PDB entry 5G3P | X-ray diffraction, 1.78 A resolution | chains A and B of the 6 polymer chains in the assembly

[Chain A (and B)]
Molecule: Formamidase
Source organism: Bacillus cereus
Notes: chain B of this document is another copy of the same molecule, construct and numbering; everything in this record applies to it too
UniProt: E5LR94 (E5LR94_BACCE); residues 1-332 here = UniProt positions 1-332
Chain sequence (346 residues; numbered 1 to 346; the number before each row is that of its first residue):
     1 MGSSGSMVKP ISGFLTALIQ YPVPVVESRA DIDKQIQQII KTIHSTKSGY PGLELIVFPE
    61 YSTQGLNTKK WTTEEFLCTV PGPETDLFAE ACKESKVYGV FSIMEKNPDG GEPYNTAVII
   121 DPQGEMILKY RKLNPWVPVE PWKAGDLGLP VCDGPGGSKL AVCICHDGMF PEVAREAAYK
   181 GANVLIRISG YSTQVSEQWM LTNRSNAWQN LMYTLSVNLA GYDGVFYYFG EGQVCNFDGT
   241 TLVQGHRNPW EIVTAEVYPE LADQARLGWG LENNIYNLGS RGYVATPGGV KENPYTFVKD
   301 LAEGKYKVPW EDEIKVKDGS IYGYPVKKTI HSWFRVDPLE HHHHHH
Not modelled in the structure: 1, 329-346 (chain B: 1, 328-346)
Modified residues: Cys165 (s-acetyl-cysteine; SCY)
Sequence notes: expression tag (333-346)

[Chain A / chain B interface]
Residue-residue contacts - 201 pairs, chain A then chain B:
  Glu112(A) - Ala285(B)
  Leu133(A) - Arg281(B)  hydrogen bond (backbone-side chain)
  Leu133(A) - Pro294(B)  hydrophobic
  Leu133(A) - Tyr295(B)  hydrophobic
  Asn134(A) - Arg281(B)
  Asn134(A) - Tyr295(B)  hydrogen bond
  Pro135(A) - Gly282(B)
  Trp136(A) - Leu271(B)
  Trp136(A) - Glu272(B)  hydrogen bond
  Val137(A) - Gly270(B)
  Val137(A) - Leu271(B)
  Val137(A) - Asn277(B)
  Val137(A) - Tyr283(B)  hydrophobic
  Pro138(A) - Gly270(B)
  Pro138(A) - Leu271(B)
  Pro138(A) - Tyr283(B)
  Pro138(A) - Val284(B)
  Val139(A) - Leu271(B)  hydrophobic
  Glu140(A) - Val284(B)
  Pro141(A) - Val284(B)  hydrophobic
  Pro141(A) - Ala285(B)
  Trp142(A) - Ala285(B)
  Lys143(A) - Ala285(B)
  Ala144(A) - Arg281(B)
  Ala144(A) - Val290(B)  hydrophobic
  Gly145(A) - Arg281(B)  hydrogen bond (backbone-side chain)
  Gly148(A) - Pro294(B)
  His166(A) - Glu272(B)
  His166(A) - Asn274(B)  hydrogen bond
  His166(A) - Asn277(B)  hydrogen bond
  Met169(A) - Trp208(B)  hydrogen bond
  Met169(A) - Gln209(B)
  Met169(A) - Glu272(B)
  Met169(A) - Asn274(B)
  Phe170(A) - Arg175(B)
  Phe170(A) - Asn274(B)
  Phe170(A) - Asn277(B)
  Phe170(A) - Leu278(B)
  Pro171(A) - Pro171(B)  hydrophobic
  Pro171(A) - Arg175(B)
  Pro171(A) - Gln209(B)
  Glu172(A) - Arg175(B)  salt bridge
  Glu172(A) - Leu278(B)
  Glu172(A) - Tyr295(B)
  Glu172(A) - Phe297(B)
  Val173(A) - Tyr295(B)
  Arg175(A) - Phe170(B)
  Arg175(A) - Pro171(B)
  Arg175(A) - Glu172(B)  salt bridge
  Arg175(A) - Phe297(B)
  Glu176(A) - Tyr295(B)
  Glu176(A) - Thr296(B)  hydrogen bond
  Glu176(A) - Phe297(B)  hydrogen bond (side chain-backbone)
  Ala178(A) - Trp310(B)
  Tyr179(A) - Thr296(B)
  Tyr179(A) - Phe297(B)  hydrophobic
  Tyr179(A) - Asp300(B)  hydrogen bond
  Tyr179(A) - Lys305(B)
  Tyr179(A) - Tyr306(B)  hydrophobic
  Tyr179(A) - Lys307(B)  hydrogen bond (side chain-backbone)
  Tyr179(A) - Val308(B)
  Tyr179(A) - Pro309(B)
  Lys180(A) - Thr296(B)
  Tyr191(A) - Glu272(B)  hydrogen bond
  Gln194(A) - Leu271(B)
  Gln194(A) - Glu272(B)
  Val195(A) - Glu272(B)
  Gln198(A) - Trp208(B)
  Gln198(A) - Asp238(B)  hydrogen bond (side chain-backbone)
  Leu201(A) - Leu201(B)
  Leu201(A) - Arg204(B)
  Leu201(A) - Ser205(B)
  Thr202(A) - Trp208(B)
  Arg204(A) - Leu201(B)
  Ser205(A) - Leu201(B)
  Ser205(A) - Ser205(B)
  Ser205(A) - Gln209(B)
  Trp208(A) - Met169(B)  hydrogen bond
  Trp208(A) - Gln198(B)
  Trp208(A) - Thr202(B)
  Gln209(A) - Met169(B)
  Gln209(A) - Pro171(B)
  Gln209(A) - Ser205(B)
  Asp238(A) - Gln198(B)  hydrogen bond (backbone-side chain)
  Arg266(A) - Trp310(B)
  Arg266(A) - Ile314(B)
  Leu267(A) - Trp310(B)
  Leu267(A) - Glu313(B)
  Leu267(A) - Ile314(B)
  Leu267(A) - Lys315(B)  hydrogen bond (backbone-backbone)
  Gly268(A) - Val316(B)
  Gly270(A) - Val137(B)
  Gly270(A) - Pro138(B)
  Gly270(A) - Val316(B)
  Leu271(A) - Trp136(B)
  Leu271(A) - Val137(B)
  Leu271(A) - Pro138(B)
  Leu271(A) - Val139(B)  hydrophobic
  Leu271(A) - Gln194(B)
  Leu271(A) - Tyr322(B)
  Glu272(A) - Trp136(B)  hydrogen bond
  Glu272(A) - His166(B)
  Glu272(A) - Met169(B)
  Glu272(A) - Tyr191(B)  hydrogen bond
  Glu272(A) - Gln194(B)
  Glu272(A) - Val195(B)
  Asn274(A) - His166(B)  hydrogen bond
  Asn274(A) - Met169(B)
  Asn274(A) - Phe170(B)
  Ile275(A) - Tyr306(B)  hydrogen bond (backbone-side chain)
  Ile275(A) - Val308(B)
  Ile275(A) - Trp310(B)  hydrophobic
  Tyr276(A) - Glu311(B)
  Tyr276(A) - Ile314(B)  hydrophobic
  Tyr276(A) - Lys317(B)
  Asn277(A) - Val137(B)
  Asn277(A) - His166(B)  hydrogen bond
  Asn277(A) - Phe170(B)
  Leu278(A) - Phe170(B)
  Leu278(A) - Glu172(B)
  Leu278(A) - Tyr306(B)  hydrophobic
  Gly279(A) - Tyr306(B)
  Arg281(A) - Leu133(B)  hydrogen bond (side chain-backbone)
  Arg281(A) - Asn134(B)
  Arg281(A) - Ala144(B)
  Arg281(A) - Gly145(B)  hydrogen bond (side chain-backbone)
  Gly282(A) - Pro135(B)
  Tyr283(A) - Val137(B)  hydrophobic
  Tyr283(A) - Pro138(B)
  Tyr283(A) - Val316(B)
  Tyr283(A) - Lys317(B)
  Tyr283(A) - Asp318(B)
  Val284(A) - Pro138(B)
  Val284(A) - Glu140(B)
  Val284(A) - Pro141(B)  hydrophobic
  Val284(A) - Gly319(B)
  Val284(A) - Tyr324(B)  hydrophobic
  Ala285(A) - Glu112(B)
  Ala285(A) - Pro141(B)
  Ala285(A) - Trp142(B)
  Ala285(A) - Lys143(B)
  Pro287(A) - Lys327(B)
  Val290(A) - Ala144(B)  hydrophobic
  Lys291(A) - Gly304(B)
  Lys291(A) - Tyr306(B)  hydrogen bond (side chain-backbone)
  Asn293(A) - Leu301(B)
  Pro294(A) - Leu133(B)  hydrophobic
  Pro294(A) - Gly148(B)
  Tyr295(A) - Leu133(B)  hydrophobic
  Tyr295(A) - Asn134(B)  hydrogen bond
  Tyr295(A) - Glu172(B)
  Tyr295(A) - Val173(B)
  Tyr295(A) - Glu176(B)
  Thr296(A) - Glu176(B)  hydrogen bond
  Thr296(A) - Tyr179(B)
  Thr296(A) - Lys180(B)
  Phe297(A) - Glu172(B)
  Phe297(A) - Arg175(B)
  Phe297(A) - Glu176(B)  hydrogen bond (backbone-side chain)
  Phe297(A) - Tyr179(B)  hydrophobic
  Val298(A) - Val298(B)
  Val298(A) - Ala302(B)
  Asp300(A) - Tyr179(B)  hydrogen bond
  Leu301(A) - Asn293(B)
  Ala302(A) - Asn293(B)
  Ala302(A) - Val298(B)
  Ala302(A) - Ala302(B)  hydrophobic
  Gly304(A) - Lys291(B)
  Lys305(A) - Tyr179(B)
  Tyr306(A) - Tyr179(B)  hydrophobic
  Tyr306(A) - Ile275(B)  hydrogen bond (side chain-backbone)
  Tyr306(A) - Leu278(B)  hydrophobic
  Tyr306(A) - Gly279(B)
  Tyr306(A) - Lys291(B)  hydrogen bond (backbone-side chain)
  Lys307(A) - Tyr179(B)  hydrogen bond (backbone-side chain)
  Val308(A) - Tyr179(B)
  Val308(A) - Ile275(B)
  Pro309(A) - Tyr179(B)
  Trp310(A) - Ala178(B)
  Trp310(A) - Arg266(B)
  Trp310(A) - Leu267(B)
  Trp310(A) - Ile275(B)  hydrophobic
  Glu311(A) - Tyr276(B)
  Glu313(A) - Leu267(B)
  Ile314(A) - Arg266(B)
  Ile314(A) - Leu267(B)
  Ile314(A) - Tyr276(B)  hydrophobic
  Lys315(A) - Leu267(B)  hydrogen bond (backbone-backbone)
  Val316(A) - Gly268(B)
  Val316(A) - Gly270(B)
  Val316(A) - Tyr276(B)
  Val316(A) - Tyr283(B)
  Lys317(A) - Tyr276(B)
  Lys317(A) - Tyr283(B)
  Asp318(A) - Tyr283(B)
  Gly319(A) - Val284(B)
  Tyr322(A) - Leu271(B)
  Tyr324(A) - Val284(B)  hydrophobic
  Lys327(A) - Val284(B)
  Lys327(A) - Ala285(B)  hydrogen bond (side chain-backbone)
  Lys327(A) - Pro287(B)
Interface residues without a listed pair, chain A (91 interface residues in all): Gly181, Glu197, Trp269, Ser280, Thr286, Lys299, Lys328
Interface residues without a listed pair, chain B (90 interface residues in all): Gly181, Glu197, Trp269, Ser280, Thr286, Lys299

[Summary]
Chain A and chain B form an interface of 91 and 90 residues respectively, with 33 hydrogen bonds and 2 salt
bridges. Polar contacts include Glu172(A)-Arg175(B), Leu133(A)-Arg281(B) and Asn134(A)-Tyr295(B).
Both chains are Formamidase (Bacillus cereus). Entry 5G3P (Bacillus cereus formamidase (BceAmiF) acetylated at
the active site) was determined by X-ray diffraction (same publication as 5G3O).
